PDB entry 8VFZ | electron microscopy, 4.10 A resolution (low resolution: residue-level contacts below are approximate; hydrogen-bond / salt-bridge calls are withheld) | chains O and J of the 12 polymer chains in the assembly

Chain O:
Protein: Hepatocyte nuclear factor 3-alpha
From: Homo sapiens
UniProtKB: P55317 (FOXA1_HUMAN); numbering as in UniProt (aligned over 1-472)
Chain sequence (478 residues; row label = number of the first residue in the row):
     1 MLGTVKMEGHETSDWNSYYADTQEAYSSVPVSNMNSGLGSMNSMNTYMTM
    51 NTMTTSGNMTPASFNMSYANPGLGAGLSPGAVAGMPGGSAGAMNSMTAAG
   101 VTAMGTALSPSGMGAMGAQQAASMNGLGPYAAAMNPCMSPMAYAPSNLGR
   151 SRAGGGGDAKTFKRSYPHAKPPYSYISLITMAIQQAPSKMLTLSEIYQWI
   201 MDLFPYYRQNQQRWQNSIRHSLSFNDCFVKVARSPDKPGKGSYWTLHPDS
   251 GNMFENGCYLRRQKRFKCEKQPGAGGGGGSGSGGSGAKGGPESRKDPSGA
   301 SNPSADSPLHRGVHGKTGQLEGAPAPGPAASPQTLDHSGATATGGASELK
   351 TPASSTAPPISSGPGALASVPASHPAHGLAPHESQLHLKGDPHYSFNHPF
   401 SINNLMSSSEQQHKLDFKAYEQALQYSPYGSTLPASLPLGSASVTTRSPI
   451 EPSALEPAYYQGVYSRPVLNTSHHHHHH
Disordered / not traced: 1-167, 270-478
Sequence notes: expression tag (473-478)
Curated features (UniProtKB/Swiss-Prot):
  - DNA-binding region: Ala169 to Leu260 (Fork-head)
  - modified residue (Phosphoserine): Ser307, Ser331

Chain J:
Molecule: 186-nt DNA strand
Sequence (186 nucleotides; each row starts with the number of its first residue):
     1 ATCTTTCCTATTGCTTTAAAGGCAGAGGACTGTATTGATCAGTCCAAACT
    51 TCTTTCTGCATGTACATGGAAAACTGGCCAAGGCAAACACGTCCGGAATG
   101 ATGGTATTTAAGAACAAACATTCCCTGGTATCAGCAAGTACAGTGCCCTG
   151 CTGACAGAGCAGGAGACACAAAGTACCATCTCGGAT
Disordered / not traced: 172-186

Chain O / chain J interface:
Contacting residue pairs (20):
  Leu193(O) with DC148(J); DT149(J)
  Ser194(O) with DC148(J)
  Arg219(O) with DT149(J)
  His220(O) with DT152(J); DG153(J)
  Ser223(O) with DG150(J); DC151(J)
  Lys230(O) with DG150(J)
  Gly241(O) with DC148(J); DT149(J)
  Ser242(O) with DT149(J)
  Trp244(O) with DT149(J); DG150(J)
  Leu260(O) with DA158(J); DG159(J)
  Arg261(O) with DG157(J); DA158(J); DG159(J)
  Gln263(O) with DC160(J)
Interface residues without a listed pair, chain O (13 interface residues in all): Tyr197
Interface residues without a listed pair, chain J (11 interface residues in all): DA156

Summary:
13 residues of chain O face 11 of chain J across their interface. From UniProt: a DNA-binding region on chain
O.
Here chain O is Hepatocyte nuclear factor 3-alpha (Homo sapiens) and chain J is a 186-nt DNA strand. Entry
8VFZ (Cryo-EM structure of FoxA1 in complex with ALBN1 nucleosome (class 2)) was determined by electron
microscopy, deposited together with 8VFX and 8VFY.
